Entry 8VUF (X-ray diffraction, 2.36 A resolution); this record covers chains A and B.

[Chain A]
Name: Reverse transcriptase/ribonuclease H
Organism: Human immunodeficiency virus 1
Notes: EC 2.7.7.49, 2.7.7.7, 3.1.26.13, 3.1.13.2
Reference sequence: P03366 (POL_HV1B1); residues 1-555 here correspond to UniProt positions 600-1154 (UniProt number = residue number + 599)
Sequence (557 residues; row label = number of the first residue in the row; numbers below 1 keep their minus sign (Met-1 is residue -1)):
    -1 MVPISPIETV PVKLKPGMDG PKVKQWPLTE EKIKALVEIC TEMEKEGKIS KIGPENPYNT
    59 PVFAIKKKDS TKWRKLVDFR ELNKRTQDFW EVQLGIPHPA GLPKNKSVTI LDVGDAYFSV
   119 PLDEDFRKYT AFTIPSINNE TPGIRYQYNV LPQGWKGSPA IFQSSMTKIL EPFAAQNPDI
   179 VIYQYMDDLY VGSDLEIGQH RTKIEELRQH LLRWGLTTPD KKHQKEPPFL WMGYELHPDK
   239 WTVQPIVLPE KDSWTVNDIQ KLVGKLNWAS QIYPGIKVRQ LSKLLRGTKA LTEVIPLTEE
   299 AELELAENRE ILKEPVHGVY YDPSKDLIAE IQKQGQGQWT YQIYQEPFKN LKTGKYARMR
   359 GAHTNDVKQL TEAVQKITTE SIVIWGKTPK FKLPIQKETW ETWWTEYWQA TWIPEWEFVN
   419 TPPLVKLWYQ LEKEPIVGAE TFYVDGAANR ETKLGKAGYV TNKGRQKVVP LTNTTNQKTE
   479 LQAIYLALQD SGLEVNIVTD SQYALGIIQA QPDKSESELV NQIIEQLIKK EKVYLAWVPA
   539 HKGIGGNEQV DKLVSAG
Unresolved in the structure: 555
Sequence notes: initiating methionine (-1); expression tag (0); engineered mutation Pro101 (Lys700 in P03366), Asn103 (Lys702 in P03366), Ile108 (Val707 in P03366), Ala173 (Lys772 in P03366), Ser280 (Cys879 in P03366); conflict Ala172 (Lys771 in P03366)
Ion coordination: Mg2+ near Asp443 (its only coordinating residue here)
Residues lining bound ligands: WB3 ((2E)-3-[4-({2-[(1-{[4-(methanesulfonyl)phenyl]methyl}piperidin-4-yl)amino]pyrido[2,3-d]pyrimidin-4-yl}oxy)-3,5-dimethylphenyl]prop-2-enenitrile): Pro95, Leu100, Pro101, Lys102, Asn103, Lys104, Ser105, Val106, Val179, Ile180, Tyr181, Tyr188, Lys223, Phe227, Leu228, Trp229, Leu234, His235, Pro236, Tyr318
UniProt features mapped onto this chain:
  - region: Phe227 to His235 (RT 'primer grip')
  - motif: Trp398 to Trp414 (Tryptophan repeat motif)
  - binding site (Mg(2+)): Asp110, Asp185, Asp186, Asp443, Glu478, Asp498, Asp549
  - site: Trp401 (Essential for RT p66/p51 heterodimerization), Trp414 (Essential for RT p66/p51 heterodimerization), Phe440, Tyr441 (Cleavage)

[Chain B]
Name: p51 RT
Organism: Human immunodeficiency virus 1
Reference sequence: P03366 (POL_HV1B1); residues 1-428 here correspond to UniProt positions 600-1027 (UniProt number = residue number + 599)
Sequence (428 residues; row label = number of the first residue in the row):
     1 PISPIETVPV KLKPGMDGPK VKQWPLTEEK IKALVEICTE MEKEGKISKI GPENPYNTPV
    61 FAIKKKDSTK WRKLVDFREL NKRTQDFWEV QLGIPHPAGL KKKKSVTVLD VGDAYFSVPL
   121 DEDFRKYTAF TIPSINNETP GIRYQYNVLP QGWKGSPAIF QSSMTKILEP FKKQNPDIVI
   181 YQYMDDLYVG SDLEIGQHRT KIEELRQHLL RWGLTTPDKK HQKEPPFLWM GYELHPDKWT
   241 VQPIVLPEKD SWTVNDIQKL VGKLNWASQI YPGIKVRQLS KLLRGTKALT EVIPLTEEAE
   301 LELAENREIL KEPVHGVYYD PSKDLIAEIQ KQGQGQWTYQ IYQEPFKNLK TGKYARMRGA
   361 HTNDVKQLTE AVQKITTESI VIWGKTPKFK LPIQKETWET WWTEYWQATW IPEWEFVNTP
   421 PLVKLWYQ
Unresolved in the structure: 1-3, 214-224
Sequence notes: engineered mutation Ser280 (Cys879 in P03366)
UniProt features mapped onto this chain:
  - region: Phe227 to His235 (RT 'primer grip')
  - motif: Trp398 to Trp414 (Tryptophan repeat motif)
  - binding site (Mg(2+)): Asp110, Asp185, Asp186
  - site (Essential for RT p66/p51 heterodimerization): Trp401, Trp414

[Interface between chain A and chain B]
Pairs across the interface (108; chain A residue first):
  Val8(A) - Glu53(B)
  Pro9(A) - Glu53(B)
  Gln85(A) - Glu53(B)  hydrogen bond (side chain-backbone)
  Asp86(A) - Lys20(B)  salt bridge
  Asp86(A) - Pro55(B)
  Phe87(A) - Pro52(B)
  Phe87(A) - Pro55(B)
  Trp88(A) - Pro52(B)  hydrogen bond (backbone-backbone)
  Trp88(A) - Asn54(B)
  Trp88(A) - Pro55(B)
  Trp88(A) - Asn57(B)
  Trp88(A) - Thr131(B)
  Trp88(A) - Arg143(B)
  Gly93(A) - Asn137(B)
  Ile94(A) - Asn137(B)  hydrogen bond (backbone-side chain)
  Pro95(A) - Asn136(B)
  Pro95(A) - Asn137(B)
  His96(A) - Asn136(B)  hydrogen bond (backbone-side chain)
  Gly99(A) - Asn136(B)
  Gly99(A) - Glu138(B)
  Leu100(A) - Asn136(B)
  Leu100(A) - Glu138(B)
  Ser162(A) - Pro52(B)
  Thr165(A) - Pro140(B)
  Lys366(A) - Gln394(B)
  Glu370(A) - Gln394(B)  hydrogen bond
  Gln373(A) - Thr397(B)  hydrogen bond
  Gln373(A) - Thr400(B)
  Gln373(A) - Trp401(B)  hydrogen bond
  Thr376(A) - Thr400(B)
  Thr376(A) - Trp401(B)
  Thr377(A) - Thr400(B)
  Ile380(A) - Pro25(B)  hydrophobic
  Ile380(A) - Leu26(B)
  Ile380(A) - Thr27(B)
  Val381(A) - Pro25(B)  hydrophobic
  Val381(A) - Ile135(B)
  Val381(A) - Asn136(B)  hydrogen bond (backbone-backbone)
  Ile382(A) - Ile135(B)
  Ile382(A) - Asn136(B)
  Trp383(A) - Ile135(B)
  Gly384(A) - Thr27(B)
  Gly384(A) - Glu28(B)  hydrogen bond (backbone-backbone)
  Gly384(A) - Ile135(B)
  Trp402(A) - Lys331(B)  hydrogen bond (backbone-side chain)
  Trp402(A) - His361(B)
  Trp402(A) - Thr362(B)
  Trp402(A) - Asp364(B)
  Tyr405(A) - Lys331(B)  hydrogen bond (backbone-side chain)
  Trp406(A) - Lys331(B)
  Trp406(A) - Pro392(B)  hydrophobic
  Trp406(A) - Val417(B)
  Trp406(A) - Asn418(B)
  Trp406(A) - Thr419(B)
  Trp406(A) - Pro420(B)
  Trp406(A) - Pro421(B)
  Gln407(A) - Lys331(B)  hydrogen bond (backbone-side chain)
  Gln407(A) - Asp364(B)
  Gln407(A) - Pro392(B)
  Gln407(A) - Ile393(B)
  Gln407(A) - Gln394(B)  hydrogen bond (side chain-backbone)
  Gln407(A) - Val417(B)  hydrogen bond (side chain-backbone)
  Gln407(A) - Asn418(B)
  Ala408(A) - Trp337(B)  hydrophobic
  Ala408(A) - Asp364(B)
  Ala408(A) - Pro392(B)  hydrogen bond (backbone-backbone)
  Ala408(A) - Ile393(B)
  Thr409(A) - Asp364(B)
  Trp410(A) - Thr362(B)
  Trp410(A) - Asn363(B)
  Trp410(A) - Val365(B)  hydrophobic
  Trp410(A) - Tyr405(B)
  Pro412(A) - Trp401(B)  hydrophobic
  Pro433(A) - Asn255(B)
  Pro433(A) - Leu289(B)  hydrophobic
  Val435(A) - Thr290(B)
  Thr439(A) - Lys287(B)
  Thr439(A) - Ala288(B)
  Thr439(A) - Leu289(B)  hydrogen bond (side chain-backbone)
  Tyr441(A) - Val254(B)
  Tyr441(A) - Gln258(B)
  Tyr441(A) - Thr286(B)
  Tyr441(A) - Lys287(B)  hydrogen bond (side chain-backbone)
  Val458(A) - Thr286(B)
  Thr459(A) - Thr286(B)  hydrogen bond (backbone-side chain)
  Asn460(A) - Thr286(B)
  Asn460(A) - Lys287(B)
  Asn460(A) - Ala288(B)
  Asn494(A) - Leu289(B)
  Val496(A) - Leu289(B)  hydrophobic
  Gly504(A) - Pro420(B)
  Gln507(A) - Pro420(B)
  Tyr532(A) - Asn255(B)  hydrogen bond
  Tyr532(A) - Leu289(B)  hydrophobic
  Trp535(A) - Leu422(B)  hydrophobic
  Trp535(A) - Trp426(B)  hydrophobic
  Val536(A) - Gln258(B)
  Pro537(A) - Gly262(B)
  Pro537(A) - Asn265(B)
  Lys540(A) - Asn265(B)
  Lys540(A) - Ser280(B)  hydrogen bond (backbone-side chain)
  Gly541(A) - Ser280(B)
  Ile542(A) - Leu283(B)  hydrophobic
  Gly543(A) - Leu283(B)  hydrogen bond (backbone-backbone)
  Gly543(A) - Gly285(B)
  Gly544(A) - Gly285(B)  hydrogen bond (backbone-backbone)
  Gly544(A) - Thr286(B)
  Gln547(A) - Gly285(B)
Also at the interface, not in a pair above, chain A (65 interface residues in all): Val90, Ala158, Ile159, Met357, Thr369, Thr386, Glu432, Ile434, Gln500, Leu503, Ala508, Ala534
Also at the interface, not in a pair above, chain B (58 interface residues in all): Tyr56, Lys259, Val261, Val276, Arg284, Leu368, Glu396

[Summary]
65 residues of chain A and 58 residues of chain B are in contact; the contacts include 22 hydrogen bonds and 1
salt bridge. Polar pairs include Asp86(A)-Lys20(B), Gln85(A)-Glu53(B) and Ile94(A)-Asn137(B). Chain A binds
compound WB3.
Here chain A is Reverse transcriptase/ribonuclease H and chain B is p51 RT, both from Human immunodeficiency
virus 1. Entry 8VUF (Crystal structure of GH9 (K101P, K103N, V108I) HIV-1 reverse transcriptase in complex
with non-nucleoside inhibitor 5i3) was determined by X-ray diffraction together with 8VU9, 8VUB and 8VUM from
the same study.
